Entry 8VB0 (electron microscopy, 3.04 A resolution); this record covers chains A and G of the 14 polymer chains in the assembly.

== Chain A (and G) ==
Name: Major capsid protein (gp38)
Source organism: Pectobacterium phage PhiM1
Notes: chain G of this document is another copy of the same molecule, construct and numbering; everything in this record applies to it too
UniProtKB: A0A1P7WG08 (A0A1P7WG08_9CAUD); numbering as in UniProt (aligned over 1-327)
Amino-acid sequence (327 residues; each row starts with the number of its first residue):
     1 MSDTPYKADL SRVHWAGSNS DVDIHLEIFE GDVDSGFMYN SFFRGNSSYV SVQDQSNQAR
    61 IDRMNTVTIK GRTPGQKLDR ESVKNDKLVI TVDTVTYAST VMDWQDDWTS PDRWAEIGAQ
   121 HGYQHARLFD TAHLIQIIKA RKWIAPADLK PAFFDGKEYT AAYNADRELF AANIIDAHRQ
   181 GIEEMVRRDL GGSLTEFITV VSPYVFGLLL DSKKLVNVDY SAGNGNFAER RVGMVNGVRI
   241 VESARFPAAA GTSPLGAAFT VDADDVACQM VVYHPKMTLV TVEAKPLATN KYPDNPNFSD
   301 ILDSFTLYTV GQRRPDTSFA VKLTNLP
Disordered / not traced: 1-2 (chain G: 1)

== How chain A and chain G interact ==
Pairs across the interface - 27 pairs, chain A then chain G:
  D9(A) - R80(G)
  D9(A) - E81(G)
  L10(A) - S82(G)  hydrogen bond (backbone-side chain)
  S11(A) - E81(G)
  S11(A) - S82(G)
  S11(A) - V83(G)  hydrogen bond (side chain-backbone)
  R12(A) - N85(G)
  V13(A) - N85(G)
  H14(A) - R60(G)  hydrogen bond
  H14(A) - D62(G)
  A16(A) - N85(G)
  S18(A) - K84(G)
  I24(A) - R60(G)  hydrogen bond (backbone-side chain)
  H25(A) - R60(G)
  L26(A) - R60(G)
  Q105(A) - D93(G)
  Q105(A) - V95(G)
  W108(A) - Q53(G)
  W108(A) - D54(G)  hydrogen bond (backbone-backbone)
  W108(A) - K285(G)
  W108(A) - F305(G)  hydrophobic
  T109(A) - S56(G)
  T109(A) - A284(G)
  S110(A) - D54(G)
  N295(A) - N290(G)
  N295(A) - Y292(G)
  P296(A) - Y292(G)
Also at the interface, not in a pair above, chain A (21 interface residues in all): W15, G17, D107, P111
Also at the interface, not in a pair above, chain G (23 interface residues in all): Q55, N57, D86, K87, L307

== Summary ==
21 residues of chain A and 23 residues of chain G are in contact, with 5 hydrogen bonds. Polar contacts
include L10(A)-S82(G), S11(A)-V83(G) and H14(A)-R60(G).
Both chains are Major capsid protein (gp38) (Pectobacterium phage PhiM1). Entry 8VB0 (Asymmetric unit of
bacteriophage PhiM1 mature capsid) was determined by electron microscopy, deposited together with 8VB2, 8VB4
and 8VBX.
